Entry 8AAP (X-ray diffraction, 2.17 A resolution); this record covers chains A and B.

Chain A (and B):
Protein: Syntenin-1
From: Homo sapiens
Notes: chain B of this document is another copy of the same molecule, construct and numbering; everything in this record applies to it too
UniProt: O00560 (SDCB1_HUMAN); residue numbers follow UniProt; this construct covers 113-273
Amino-acid sequence (166 residues; each row starts with the number of its first residue):
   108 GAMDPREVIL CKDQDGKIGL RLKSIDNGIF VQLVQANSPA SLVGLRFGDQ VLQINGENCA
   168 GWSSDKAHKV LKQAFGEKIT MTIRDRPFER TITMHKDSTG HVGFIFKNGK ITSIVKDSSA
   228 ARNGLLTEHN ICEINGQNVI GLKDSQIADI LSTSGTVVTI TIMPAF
Not modelled in the structure: 108-111 (chain B: 108-110, 273)
Differences from the reference sequence: expression tag (108-112)
Ligand contacts: SYNTi (LLV; (2S)-2-[[(2S)-2-(6-bromanyl-3-oxidanylidene-1H-isoindol-2-yl)-3-[4-(5-ethanoyl-2-fluoranyl-phenyl)phenyl]propanoyl]amino]propanoic acid): Asp204, Thr206, Gly207, His208, Val209, Gly210, Phe211, Ile212, Phe213, Val222, Lys223, Asp224, Ser225, Asp251, Ser252, Ala255, Leu258
Curated features (UniProtKB/Swiss-Prot):
  - binding site (a 1,2-diacyl-sn-glycero-3-phospho-(1D-myo-inositol-4,5-bisphosphate)): Asn215, Lys250, Asp251
  - mutagenesis: Lys214 (K214A: Disruption of the cooperative binding of C-terminal peptides from FZD7 and phosphatidylinositol-4,5-bisphosphate ...), Asn215 (N215D: Disruption of the cooperative binding of C-terminal peptides from FZD7 and phosphatidylinositol-4,5-bisphosphate), Lys250 (K250A: Disruption of the cooperative binding of C-terminal peptides from FZD7 and phosphatidylinositol-4,5-bisphosphate ...)
Reported in the primary citation:
  - binding site for SYNTi: Ser252, Ala255 (from molecular simulation)

How chain A and chain B interact:
Residue-residue contacts (39):
  Asp133(A) - Leu233(B)
  Asp133(A) - Thr234(B)  hydrogen bond (backbone-backbone)
  Asp133(A) - Glu235(B)
  Asp133(A) - His236(B)  salt bridge
  Asn134(A) - Thr234(B)  hydrogen bond
  Gly135(A) - Leu233(B)
  Phe137(A) - Leu233(B)  hydrophobic
  Gln157(A) - Gly231(B)  hydrogen bond (side chain-backbone)
  Gln157(A) - Leu233(B)
  Leu159(A) - Gly231(B)
  Gln160(A) - Arg229(B)  hydrogen bond (side chain-backbone)
  Asn165(A) - Arg229(B)
  Ala167(A) - Ala228(B)  hydrophobic
  Arg191(A) - Arg197(B)
  Arg191(A) - Ile199(B)
  Arg191(A) - Asn230(B)  hydrogen bond (side chain-backbone)
  Arg191(A) - Gly231(B)
  Pro194(A) - Arg197(B)
  Phe195(A) - Leu233(B)  hydrophobic
  Phe195(A) - His236(B)
  Arg197(A) - Pro194(B)
  Arg197(A) - Phe195(B)
  Asp224(A) - Asn165(B)
  Ala228(A) - Ala167(B)  hydrophobic
  Arg229(A) - Leu159(B)
  Arg229(A) - Gln160(B)  hydrogen bond (backbone-side chain)
  Arg229(A) - Asn165(B)
  Asn230(A) - Arg191(B)  hydrogen bond (backbone-side chain)
  Gly231(A) - Gln157(B)  hydrogen bond (backbone-side chain)
  Gly231(A) - Leu159(B)
  Gly231(A) - Arg191(B)
  Leu233(A) - Ile132(B)
  Leu233(A) - Asp133(B)
  Leu233(A) - Gly135(B)
  Leu233(A) - Gln157(B)
  Leu233(A) - Phe195(B)  hydrophobic
  Thr234(A) - Asp133(B)  hydrogen bond (backbone-backbone)
  Thr234(A) - Asn134(B)  hydrogen bond
  His236(A) - Asp133(B)  salt bridge
Also at the interface, not in a pair above, chain A (25 interface residues in all): Ile132, Ile199, Glu235, Pro271
Also at the interface, not in a pair above, chain B (26 interface residues in all): Phe137, Ile221, Asp224, Pro271

Summary:
Chain A and chain B form an interface of 25 and 26 residues respectively; the contacts include 10 hydrogen
bonds and 2 salt bridges. Among the polar pairs are Asp133(A)-His236(B), Asn134(A)-Thr234(B) and
Gln157(A)-Gly231(B). Ligands of chain A: SYNTi. The paper reports a binding site for SYNTi at Ser252(A) and
Ala255(A).
Both chains are Syntenin-1 (Homo sapiens). Entry 8AAP (Crystal structure of the PDZ tandem of syntenin in
complex with compound SYNTi) was determined by X-ray diffraction, deposited together with 8AAK and 8AAO.
